9OUT - chains D and M of the 15 polymer chains in the assembly; structure by electron microscopy, 4.30 A resolution (low resolution: residue-level contacts below are approximate; hydrogen-bond / salt-bridge calls are withheld).

== Chain D (and M) ==
Molecule: Speckle-type POZ protein
From: Homo sapiens
Notes: chain M of this document is another copy of the same molecule, construct and numbering; everything in this record applies to it too
UniProt: O43791 (SPOP_HUMAN); numbering as in UniProt (aligned over 1-374)
Sequence (374 residues; each row starts with the number of its first residue):
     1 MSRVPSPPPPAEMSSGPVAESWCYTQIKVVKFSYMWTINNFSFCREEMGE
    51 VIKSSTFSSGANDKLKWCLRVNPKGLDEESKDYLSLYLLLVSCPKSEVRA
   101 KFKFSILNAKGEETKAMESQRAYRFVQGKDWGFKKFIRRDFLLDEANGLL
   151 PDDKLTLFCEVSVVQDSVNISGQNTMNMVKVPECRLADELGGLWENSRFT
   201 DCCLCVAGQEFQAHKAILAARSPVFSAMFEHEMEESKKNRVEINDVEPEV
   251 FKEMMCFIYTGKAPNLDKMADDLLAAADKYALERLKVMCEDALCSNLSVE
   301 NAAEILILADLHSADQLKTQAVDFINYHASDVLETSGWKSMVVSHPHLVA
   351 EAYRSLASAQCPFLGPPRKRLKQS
Not modelled in the structure: 1-15, 364-374 (chain M: 1-15, 365-374)
UniProt features mapped onto this chain:
  - region: Tyr123 to Phe133 (Important for binding substrate proteins), Leu186 to Ile217 (Important for homodimerization)
  - natural variant: Thr25 (T25A: In NSDVS2), Tyr83 (Y83C: In NSDVS2), Arg121 (R121Q: In NSDVS1), Gly132 (G132V: In NSDVS2), Arg138 (R138C: In NSDVS2), Asp144 (D144N: In NSDVS1)
  - mutagenesis: Tyr87 (Y87A: Strongly reduced affinity for substrate proteins), Tyr123 (Y123A: Strongly reduced affinity for substrate proteins), Asp130 (D130A: Strongly reduced affinity for substrate proteins), Trp131 (W131A: Strongly reduced affinity for substrate proteins), Phe133 (F133A: Strongly reduced affinity for substrate proteins), Leu186 (L186D: Strongly reduced homodimerization. Reduces the activity of the cullin-RING-based BCR (BTB-CUL3-RBX1) E3 ubiquitin-protein ligase complex), Leu190 (L190D: Strongly reduced homodimerization. Reduces the activity of the cullin-RING-based BCR (BTB-CUL3-RBX1) E3 ubiquitin-protein ligase complex), Leu193 (L193D: Strongly reduced homodimerization. Reduces the activity of the cullin-RING-based BCR (BTB-CUL3-RBX1) E3 ubiquitin-protein ligase complex), Ile217 (I217K: Strongly reduced homodimerization. Reduces the activity of the cullin-RING-based BCR (BTB-CUL3-RBX1) E3 ubiquitin-protein ligase complex)
From the paper describing this entry:
  - disease-associated variants - E47K (14 +/- 2-fold), E78K (18 +/- 4-fold): increased binding to BRD3
  - disease-associated variants - E47K, E78K: unchanged binding to BRD3 peptide
  - disease-associated variants - E47K, E78K: increased binding to Cul3/Rbx1 complex
  - mutagenesis - V51E: unchanged binding to Cul3
  - mutagenesis - M48I/E78K, R70Q/E78K, E78K/G128S, E78K/K134N, S96R: unchanged catalytic activity on BRD3
  - disease-associated variants - E47K, E78K: increased catalytic activity on BRD3
  - mutagenesis - V51E: decreased catalytic activity on BRD3
  - mutagenesis - D77E: increased catalytic activity
  - disease-associated variants - E47K, E78K: decreased localization to nuclear speckles
  - mutagenesis - V51E: unchanged localization to nuclear speckles
  - disease-associated variants - M48I, R70L, R70Q, G128S, K134N: decreased catalytic activity
  - disease-associated variants - M48I, G128S: unchanged binding to peptide
  - disease-associated variants - K134N (11-fold): decreased binding to substrate peptide
  - disease-associated variants - K134N (11-fold): decreased binding to full-length SPOP K134N

== How chain D and chain M interact ==
Residue-residue contacts (91; chain D residue first):
  Lys31(D) with Glu20(M)
  Phe32(D) with Glu20(M)
  Ser33(D) with Val18(M); Ala19(M); Glu20(M); Ser21(M)
  Tyr34(D) with Ala19(M); Ser21(M); Trp22(M); Cys23(M)
  Met35(D) with Ala19(M); Ser21(M); Trp22(M); Cys23(M)
  Trp36(D) with Cys23(M); Thr25(M)
  Thr37(D) with Cys23(M); Tyr24(M); Thr25(M)
  Ile38(D) with Thr25(M)
  Asn39(D) with Tyr24(M); Thr25(M); Gln26(M)
  Asn40(D) with Gln26(M); Ile27(M)
  Phe43(D) with Lys101(M)
  Arg45(D) with Ile27(M)
  Glu46(D) with Arg99(M)
  Glu47(D) with Arg121(M)
  Ser55(D) with Cys23(M); Ser171(M)
  Phe57(D) with Ser21(M)
  Ser58(D) with Ser21(M); Gln173(M)
  Ser59(D) with Glu20(M)
  Leu107(D) with Pro17(M)
  Gly111(D) with Gly16(M)
  Phe158(D) with Pro17(M)
  Asn177(D) with Ser295(M)
  Met178(D) with Gln316(M); Gln320(M)
  Val179(D) with Asp291(M); Cys294(M); Gln320(M)
  Lys180(D) with Val287(M)
  Val181(D) with Met288(M)
  Pro182(D) with Val287(M)
  Glu183(D) with Arg284(M)
  Cys184(D) with Arg284(M)
  Leu186(D) with Leu186(M)
  Glu189(D) with Ala220(M); Arg221(M)
  Leu193(D) with Ala220(M)
  Arg198(D) with Lys215(M); Ala216(M); Ala219(M)
  Phe199(D) with Lys215(M)
  His214(D) with Ala216(M)
  Lys215(D) with Phe199(M)
  Ala216(D) with Leu193(M); Arg198(M); His214(M)
  Ala220(D) with Glu189(M); Leu193(M)
  Arg221(D) with Arg185(M); Leu186(M)
  Glu230(D) with Phe199(M)
  Glu234(D) with Phe199(M)
  Tyr259(D) with Leu186(M)
  Thr260(D) with Leu186(M)
  Gly261(D) with Leu186(M)
  Arg284(D) with Pro182(M); Glu183(M); Cys184(M); Arg185(M)
  Val287(D) with Val179(M); Lys180(M); Val181(M); Pro182(M)
  Asp291(D) with Val179(M)
  Cys294(D) with Met178(M)
  Gln316(D) with Met178(M); Val179(M)
  Gln320(D) with Asn177(M); Met178(M); Val179(M)
  Asp323(D) with Asn177(M)
  Tyr327(D) with Asn174(M)
  Pro362(D) with Ile170(M)
  Phe363(D) with Tyr24(M); Gln26(M)
Other interface residues (no listed pair), chain D (59 interface residues in all): Lys53, Ile217, Phe229, Ile258, Glu290
Other interface residues (no listed pair), chain M (54 interface residues in all): Ala122, Asn169, Thr175, Leu190, Glu230, Glu234, Glu290

== In short ==
The interface between chain D and chain M involves 59 residues on one side and 54 on the other. From the
paper: M48I, R70L and R70Q of chain D, among others, reduce catalytic activity; E47K and E78K of chain D
increase binding to BRD3; 14 substitutions were tested in all.
Chain D and chain M are both Speckle-type POZ protein (Homo sapiens); the structure, SPOP double donut locally
refined MATH domains, was determined by electron microscopy (same publication as 9OUU and 9OUW).
